PDB entry 7CWM | electron microscopy, 3.60 A resolution | chains G and J of the 9 polymer chains in the assembly

Chain G:
Molecule: P17 heavy chain
From: Homo sapiens
Chain sequence (120 residues; numbered 2 to 121; the number before each row is that of its first residue):
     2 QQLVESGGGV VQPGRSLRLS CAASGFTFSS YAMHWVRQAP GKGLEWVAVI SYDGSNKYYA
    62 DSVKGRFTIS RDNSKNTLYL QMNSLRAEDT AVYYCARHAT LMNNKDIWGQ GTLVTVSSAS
Disulfide bonds: Cys-22/Cys-96

Chain J:
Molecule: P17 light chain
From: Homo sapiens
Chain sequence (108 residues; row label = number of the first residue in the row; numbering starts at 0):
     0 GDIQLTQSPS SLSASVGDRV TITCRASQSI SSYLNWYQQK PGKAPKLLIY AASSLQSGVP
    60 SRFSGSGSGT DFTLTISSLQ PEDFATYYCQ QSYSTPRTFG QGTKVEIK
Disulfide bonds: Cys-23/Cys-88

How chain G and chain J interact:
Pairs across the interface (27):
  Val-37(G) / Phe-98(J)  hydrophobic
  Gln-39(G) / Gln-38(J)  hydrogen bond
  Lys-43(G) / Tyr-87(J)
  Gly-44(G) / Tyr-87(J)
  Leu-45(G) / Gln-38(J)
  Leu-45(G) / Pro-44(J)  hydrophobic
  Leu-45(G) / Tyr-87(J)
  Leu-45(G) / Phe-98(J)
  Trp-47(G) / Pro-95(J)  hydrophobic
  Trp-47(G) / Arg-96(J)
  Tyr-59(G) / Thr-94(J)
  Tyr-95(G) / Lys-42(J)  hydrogen bond (side chain-backbone)
  His-99(G) / Gln-89(J)  hydrogen bond
  His-99(G) / Arg-96(J)
  His-99(G) / Phe-98(J)
  Ala-100(G) / Asn-34(J)
  Ala-100(G) / Leu-46(J)  hydrophobic
  Ala-100(G) / Tyr-49(J)  hydrophobic
  Leu-102(G) / Ser-31(J)
  Leu-102(G) / Tyr-32(J)  hydrophobic
  Leu-102(G) / Ala-50(J)  hydrophobic
  Asn-105(G) / Tyr-49(J)
  Asn-105(G) / Gln-55(J)
  Asp-107(G) / Leu-46(J)
  Trp-109(G) / Tyr-36(J)  hydrophobic
  Trp-109(G) / Ala-43(J)  hydrophobic
  Trp-109(G) / Pro-44(J)  hydrogen bond (side chain-backbone)
Interface residues without a listed pair, chain G (17 interface residues in all): Thr-101, Asn-104, Gly-110
Interface residues without a listed pair, chain J (21 interface residues in all): Gly-41, Ser-91, Gln-100

Summary:
17 residues of chain G and 21 residues of chain J are in contact; the contacts include 4 hydrogen bonds. Among
the polar pairs are Gln-39(G)/Gln-38(J), Tyr-95(G)/Lys-42(J) and His-99(G)/Gln-89(J).
Here chain G is P17 heavy chain and chain J is P17 light chain, both from Homo sapiens. Entry 7CWM (Complex of
SARS-CoV-2 spike protein and Fab P17 with one RBD in open state and two ...) was determined by electron
microscopy together with 7CWL, 7CWN and 7CWO from the same study.
